Entry 4N6F (X-ray diffraction, 2.25 A resolution); this record covers chains A and B.

# Chain A (and B)
Protein: Putative thiosugar synthase
Source organism: Amycolatopsis orientalis
Notes: chain B of this document is another copy of the same molecule, construct and numbering; everything in this record applies to it too
Reference sequence: D7RFL7 (D7RFL7_AMYOR); numbering as in UniProt (aligned over 1-256)
Amino-acid sequence (256 residues; numbered 1 to 256; the number before each row is that of its first residue):
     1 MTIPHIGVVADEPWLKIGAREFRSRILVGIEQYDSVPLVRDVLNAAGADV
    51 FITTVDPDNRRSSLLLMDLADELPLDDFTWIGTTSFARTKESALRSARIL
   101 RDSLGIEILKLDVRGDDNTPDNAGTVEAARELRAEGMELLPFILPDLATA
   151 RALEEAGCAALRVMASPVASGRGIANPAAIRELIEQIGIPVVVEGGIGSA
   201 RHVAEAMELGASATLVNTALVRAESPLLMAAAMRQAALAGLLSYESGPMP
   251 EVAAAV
Not modelled in the structure: 1-10, 253-256 (chain B: 1-11, 254-256)
Covalently attached groups: fructose -6-phosphate (F6R) linked to Lys110
Metal / ion sites: Ca2+ site 1: Asp56, Asp58; Ca2+ site 2: Asp68, Asp71, Glu72; Ca2+ site 3 near Gly188 (its only coordinating residue here)
Small-molecule neighbours: fructose -6-phosphate (F6R): Gly29, Glu31, Ser85, Asp112, Arg114, Phe142, Arg162, Pro167, Val168, Ala169, Ser170, Glu194, Gly195, Gly196, Ile197, Leu215, Val216, Asn217, Thr218
From the paper describing this entry:
  - binding site for fructose -6-phosphate: Lys110
  - catalytic residues: Lys110

# Interface between chain A and chain B
Contacting residue pairs - 67 pairs, chain A then chain B:
  Ala169(A) with Met249(B)
  Ser170(A) with Glu251(B)
  Gly171(A) with Met249(B); Glu251(B); Val252(B)
  Gly198(A) with Met249(B); Val252(B)
  Ser199(A) with Glu208(B), hydrogen bond; Ser243(B); Val252(B)
  Ala200(A) with Glu208(B), hydrogen bond (backbone-side chain); Ser243(B), hydrogen bond (backbone-side chain)
  Arg201(A) with Glu205(B); Glu208(B), salt bridge; Val252(B), hydrogen bond (side chain-backbone)
  Ala204(A) with Arg201(B)
  Glu205(A) with Arg201(B)
  Glu208(A) with Ser199(B), hydrogen bond; Ala200(B), hydrogen bond (side chain-backbone); Arg201(B), salt bridge
  Thr218(A) with Met249(B)
  Ala219(A) with Met249(B), hydrophobic
  Arg222(A) with Met249(B)
  Ala223(A) with Ser246(B); Gly247(B)
  Glu224(A) with Ser246(B), hydrogen bond (backbone-backbone); Gly247(B), hydrogen bond (backbone-backbone)
  Ser225(A) with Ser246(B), hydrogen bond (backbone-backbone)
  Leu228(A) with Ser246(B)
  Met229(A) with Ser243(B); Ser246(B); Pro248(B), hydrophobic
  Ala232(A) with Ala239(B); Leu242(B), hydrophobic; Ser243(B)
  Gln235(A) with Gln235(B); Ala239(B)
  Ala236(A) with Ala239(B)
  Ala239(A) with Ala200(B); Ala232(B); Gln235(B); Ala236(B)
  Leu242(A) with Ala232(B), hydrophobic
  Ser243(A) with Ser199(B); Ala200(B), hydrogen bond (side chain-backbone); Met229(B); Ala232(B)
  Ser246(A) with Ala223(B); Glu224(B), hydrogen bond (backbone-backbone); Ser225(B), hydrogen bond (backbone-backbone); Leu228(B); Met229(B)
  Gly247(A) with Ala223(B); Glu224(B), hydrogen bond (backbone-backbone)
  Pro248(A) with Met229(B), hydrophobic
  Met249(A) with Ala169(B); Ser170(B); Gly171(B); Gly198(B); Thr218(B); Ala219(B), hydrophobic; Arg222(B)
  Glu251(A) with Ser170(B); Arg172(B)
  Val252(A) with Ala169(B); Ser170(B), hydrogen bond (backbone-backbone); Arg172(B), hydrogen bond (backbone-side chain)
Other interface residues (no listed pair), chain A (34 interface residues in all): Ile197, Ala231, Glu245, Pro250
Other interface residues (no listed pair), chain B (34 interface residues in all): Ile197, Ala204, Leu238, Glu245

# Summary
Chain A and chain B each contribute 34 residues to their interface, with 15 hydrogen bonds and 2 salt bridges.
Among the polar pairs are Arg201(A)-Glu208(B), Ser199(A)-Glu208(B) and Ala200(A)-Glu208(B). Fructose
-6-phosphate is covalently linked to Lys110(A). From the paper: the catalytic residue Lys110(A); a binding
site for fructose -6-phosphate at Lys110(A).
Chain A and chain B are both Putative thiosugar synthase (Amycolatopsis orientalis); the structure, Crystal
structure of Amycolatopsis orientalis BexX complexed with G6P, was determined by X-ray diffraction, deposited
together with 4N6E.
